Entry 7QOH (electron microscopy, 3.32 A resolution); this record covers chains E and e of the 18 polymer chains in the assembly.

# Chain E
Protein: Major capsid protein gp32
From: Bacteroides phage crAss001
UniProt: A0A385DVU6 (A0A385DVU6_9CAUD); numbering as in UniProt (aligned over 1-504)
Chain sequence (504 residues; numbered 1 to 504; the number before each row is that of its first residue):
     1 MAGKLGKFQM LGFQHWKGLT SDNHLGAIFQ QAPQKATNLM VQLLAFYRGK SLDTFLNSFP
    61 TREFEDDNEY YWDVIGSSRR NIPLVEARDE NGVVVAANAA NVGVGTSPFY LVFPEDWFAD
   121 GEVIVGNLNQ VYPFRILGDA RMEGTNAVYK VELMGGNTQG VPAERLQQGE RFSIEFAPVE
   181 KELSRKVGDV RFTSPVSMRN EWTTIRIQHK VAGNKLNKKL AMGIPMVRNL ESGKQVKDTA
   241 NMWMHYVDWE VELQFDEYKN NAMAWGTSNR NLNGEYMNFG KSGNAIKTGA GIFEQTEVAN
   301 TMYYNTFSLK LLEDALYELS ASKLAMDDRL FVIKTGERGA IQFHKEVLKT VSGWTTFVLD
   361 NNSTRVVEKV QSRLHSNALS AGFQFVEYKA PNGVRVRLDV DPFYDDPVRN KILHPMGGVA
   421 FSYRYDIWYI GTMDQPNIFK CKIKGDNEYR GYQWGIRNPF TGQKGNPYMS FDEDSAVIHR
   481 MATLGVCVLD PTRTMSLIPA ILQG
Disordered / not traced: 1
Ion coordination: Mg2+: Thr296, Ala299, Pro491, Thr494

# Chain e
Protein: Auxiliary capsid protein gp36
From: Bacteroides phage crAss001
UniProt: A0A385DVS7 (A0A385DVS7_9CAUD); residue numbers follow UniProt; this construct covers 1-333
Chain sequence (333 residues; row label = number of the first residue in the row):
     1 MVISINQVRQ LYVAKALKAN TAALTTAGDI VPKADTAKTT LYFQSMSPAG IVASDKINLK
    61 HVLYAKATPS EALAHKLVRY SVTLDADVSA TPVAGQNYIL RLAFRQYIGL SEEDQYFKYG
   121 EVIARSGMTA SDFYKKMAIS LAKNLENKTE STPLVNIYLI SAAAASTDVP VTSATKESDL
   181 TATDYNQIII EETEQPWVLG MMPQAFIPFT PQFLTITVDG EDRLWGVATV VTPTKTVPDG
   241 HLIADLEYFC MGARGDIYRG MGYPNIIKTT YLVDPGAVYD VLDIHYFYTG SNESVQKSEK
   301 TITLVAVDDG SHTAMNALIG AINTASGLTI ATL
Disordered / not traced: 18-62, 289-294, 319-333

# How chain E and chain e interact
Pairs across the interface (71):
  Ser77(E) with Leu110(e); Ser111(e), hydrogen bond; Asp114(e), hydrogen bond
  Arg79(E) with Ser111(e); Glu112(e); Glu113(e), salt bridge
  Arg80(E) with Leu110(e)
  Asn81(E) with Gln106(e); Glu112(e)
  Asp116(E) with Ser4(e)
  Arg141(E) with Tyr64(e)
  Met142(E) with Arg9(e); Tyr64(e), hydrogen bond (backbone-side chain); Asp283(e)
  Glu143(E) with Lys66(e), salt bridge; Thr68(e); Leu73(e)
  Gly144(E) with Arg9(e), hydrogen bond (backbone-side chain); Thr68(e); Leu73(e); Val281(e); Asp283(e)
  Thr145(E) with Leu73(e); Leu242(e)
  Asn146(E) with Ala72(e), hydrogen bond (side chain-backbone); Leu73(e)
  Gln168(E) with Lys76(e), hydrogen bond (side chain-backbone); Val78(e)
  Arg171(E) with Arg105(e); Glu112(e)
  Thr193(E) with Leu110(e)
  Glu297(E) with Thr149(e)
  Val298(E) with Thr149(e); Glu150(e); Ser151(e), hydrogen bond (backbone-backbone)
  Ala299(E) with Tyr107(e); Tyr116(e); Glu150(e)
  Asn300(E) with Tyr116(e), hydrogen bond (backbone-side chain)
  Thr301(E) with Lys118(e), hydrogen bond (backbone-side chain)
  Met302(E) with Tyr119(e), hydrophobic; Asn144(e)
  Tyr303(E) with Lys143(e); Asn144(e), hydrogen bond (backbone-side chain); Asn147(e); Thr149(e)
  Tyr304(E) with Glu121(e)
  Asn305(E) with Glu121(e), hydrogen bond (backbone-side chain)
  Thr306(E) with Glu121(e), hydrogen bond (backbone-side chain); Ile123(e)
  Ser308(E) with Asn97(e); Ile99(e)
  Lys310(E) with Asn97(e), hydrogen bond (side chain-backbone); Ile99(e); Leu214(e); Thr215(e), hydrogen bond (side chain-backbone)
  Leu311(E) with Ile99(e)
  Asp314(E) with Arg101(e), salt bridge; Tyr119(e), hydrogen bond (backbone-side chain); Leu214(e)
  Ala315(E) with Tyr119(e)
  Glu318(E) with Arg101(e); Phe117(e); Tyr119(e)
  Ser322(E) with Gln115(e)
  Lys323(E) with Gln115(e)
  Thr492(E) with Tyr107(e); Ile108(e)
  Ala500(E) with Lys143(e)
  Gln503(E) with Lys143(e); Asn147(e)
Other interface residues (no listed pair), chain E (40 interface residues in all): Ser78, Arg88, Ala140, Leu319, Gly504
Other interface residues (no listed pair), chain e (44 interface residues in all): His75, Lys148, Ser173, Ile216, Leu246

# In short
40 residues of chain E and 44 residues of chain e are in contact, with 15 hydrogen bonds and 3 salt bridges.
Polar contacts include Arg79(E)-Glu113(e), Glu143(E)-Lys66(e) and Asp314(E)-Arg101(e). Thr296(E), Ala299(E),
Pro491(E) and Thr494(E) form the Mg2+ site.
Here chain E is Major capsid protein gp32 and chain e is Auxiliary capsid protein gp36, both from Bacteroides
phage crAss001. Entry 7QOH (Unique vertex of the phicrAss001 virion with C5 symmetry imposed) was determined
by electron microscopy, deposited together with 7QOG, 7QOI, 7QOJ, 7QOK and 7QOL.
